PDB entry 7ACO | X-ray diffraction, 1.80 A resolution | chains A and B

== Chain A (and B) ==
Protein: HTH-type transcriptional regulator RcdA
From: Escherichia coli
Notes: chain B of this document is another copy of the same molecule, construct and numbering; everything in this record applies to it too
UniProt: P75811 (RCDA_ECOLI); residues 1-178 here = UniProt positions 1-178
Sequence (180 residues; each row starts with the number of its first residue; numbers below 1 keep their minus sign (Met-1 is residue -1)):
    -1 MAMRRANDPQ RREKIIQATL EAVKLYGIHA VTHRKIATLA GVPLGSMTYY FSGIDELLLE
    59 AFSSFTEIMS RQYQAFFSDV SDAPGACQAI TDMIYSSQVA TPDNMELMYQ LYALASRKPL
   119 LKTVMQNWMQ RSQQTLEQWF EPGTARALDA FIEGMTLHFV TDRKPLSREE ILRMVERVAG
Disordered / not traced: -1 to 5 (chain B: fully traced)
Sequence notes: initiating methionine (-1); expression tag (0)

== Chain A / chain B interface ==
Residue-residue contacts - 92 pairs, chain A then chain B:
  Lys22(A) - His27(B)  hydrogen bond (backbone-side chain)
  Leu23(A) - His27(B)
  Tyr24(A) - His27(B)
  Gly25(A) - His27(B)
  His27(A) - Lys22(B)
  His27(A) - Tyr24(B)
  His27(A) - Gly25(B)
  His27(A) - Gln108(B)
  Pro100(A) - Ser114(B)
  Pro100(A) - Arg115(B)
  Asp101(A) - Arg115(B)  salt bridge
  Glu104(A) - His27(B)  salt bridge
  Glu104(A) - Ala111(B)
  Glu104(A) - Leu112(B)
  Glu104(A) - Arg115(B)  salt bridge
  Tyr107(A) - Tyr107(B)
  Tyr107(A) - Tyr110(B)  hydrophobic
  Tyr107(A) - Ala111(B)
  Gln108(A) - His27(B)
  Gln108(A) - Ala111(B)
  Tyr110(A) - Tyr107(B)  hydrophobic
  Tyr110(A) - Leu155(B)  hydrophobic
  Ala111(A) - Met103(B)
  Ala111(A) - Glu104(B)
  Ala111(A) - Tyr107(B)
  Ala111(A) - Gln108(B)
  Ser114(A) - Pro100(B)
  Arg115(A) - Pro100(B)
  Arg115(A) - Asp101(B)  salt bridge
  Arg115(A) - Glu104(B)  salt bridge
  Lys120(A) - Val158(B)
  Thr121(A) - Arg161(B)
  Met123(A) - Thr159(B)
  Gln124(A) - Thr159(B)  hydrogen bond (side chain-backbone)
  Gln124(A) - Arg161(B)  hydrogen bond
  Asn125(A) - Arg161(B)  hydrogen bond
  Met127(A) - His156(B)
  Met127(A) - Thr159(B)
  Met127(A) - Asp160(B)
  Gln128(A) - Arg161(B)  hydrogen bond
  Gln131(A) - Asp160(B)  hydrogen bond
  Gly141(A) - Met172(B)
  Thr142(A) - Met172(B)
  Thr142(A) - Arg175(B)  hydrogen bond
  Arg144(A) - Met153(B)
  Arg144(A) - Asp160(B)  salt bridge
  Arg144(A) - Lys162(B)  hydrogen bond (side chain-backbone)
  Arg144(A) - Leu164(B)
  Ala145(A) - Phe149(B)
  Ala145(A) - Met172(B)  hydrophobic
  Asp147(A) - His156(B)  salt bridge
  Ala148(A) - Gly152(B)
  Ala148(A) - Met153(B)  hydrophobic
  Ala148(A) - His156(B)
  Phe149(A) - Ala145(B)
  Glu151(A) - Gly152(B)
  Glu151(A) - His156(B)  salt bridge
  Gly152(A) - Ala148(B)
  Gly152(A) - Glu151(B)
  Met153(A) - Arg144(B)
  Met153(A) - Ala148(B)  hydrophobic
  Leu155(A) - Tyr110(B)  hydrophobic
  Leu155(A) - Met123(B)  hydrophobic
  His156(A) - Met127(B)
  His156(A) - Asp147(B)  salt bridge
  His156(A) - Ala148(B)
  His156(A) - Glu151(B)  salt bridge
  Val158(A) - Lys120(B)  hydrogen bond (backbone-side chain)
  Thr159(A) - Lys120(B)
  Thr159(A) - Met123(B)
  Thr159(A) - Gln124(B)  hydrogen bond (backbone-side chain)
  Thr159(A) - Met127(B)
  Asp160(A) - Met127(B)
  Asp160(A) - Gln131(B)  hydrogen bond
  Asp160(A) - Arg144(B)  salt bridge
  Arg161(A) - Thr121(B)
  Arg161(A) - Gln124(B)  hydrogen bond
  Arg161(A) - Asn125(B)  hydrogen bond
  Arg161(A) - Gln128(B)  hydrogen bond
  Lys162(A) - Arg144(B)  hydrogen bond (backbone-side chain)
  Leu164(A) - Arg144(B)
  Met172(A) - Gly141(B)
  Met172(A) - Thr142(B)
  Met172(A) - Ala145(B)  hydrophobic
  Arg175(A) - Thr142(B)  hydrogen bond
  Arg175(A) - Arg175(B)
  Arg175(A) - Val176(B)  hydrogen bond (side chain-backbone)
  Arg175(A) - Ala177(B)
  Val176(A) - Arg175(B)  hydrogen bond (backbone-side chain)
  Val176(A) - Val176(B)  hydrophobic
  Ala177(A) - Arg175(B)
  Gly178(A) - Arg175(B)
Interface residues without a listed pair, chain A (48 interface residues in all): Val21, Met103, Glu168
Interface residues without a listed pair, chain B (49 interface residues in all): Leu23, Ala28, Glu168, Gly178

== In short ==
The interface between chain A and chain B involves 48 residues on one side and 49 on the other; the contacts
include 18 hydrogen bonds and 11 salt bridges. Polar contacts include Asp101(A)-Arg115(B), Glu104(A)-His27(B)
and Glu104(A)-Arg115(B).
Chain A and chain B are both HTH-type transcriptional regulator RcdA (Escherichia coli); the structure,
Crystal structure of E. coli HTH-type transcriptional regulator RcdA in complex with Tris at 1.80 A ..., was
determined by X-ray diffraction together with 7ACL from the same study.
